Entry 4O5R (X-ray diffraction, 3.33 A resolution); this record covers chains B and C of the 5 polymer chains in the assembly.

# Chain B (and C)
Molecule: AhpC component, subunit of alkylhydroperoxide reductase
Organism: Escherichia coli
Notes: EC 1.8.1.-, 1.11.1.15; chain C of this document is another copy of the same molecule, construct and numbering; everything in this record applies to it too
Reference sequence: C6EK89 (C6EK89_ECOBD); residue numbers follow UniProt; this construct covers 1-187
Chain sequence (187 residues; each row starts with the number of its first residue):
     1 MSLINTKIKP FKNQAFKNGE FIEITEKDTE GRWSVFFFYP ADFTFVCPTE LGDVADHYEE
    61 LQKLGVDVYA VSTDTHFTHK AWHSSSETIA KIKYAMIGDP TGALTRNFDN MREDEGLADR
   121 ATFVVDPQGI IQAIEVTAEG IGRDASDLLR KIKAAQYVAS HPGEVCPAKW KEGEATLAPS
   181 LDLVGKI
Unresolved in the structure: 167-187 (chain C: 168-187)

# Chain B / chain C interface
Contacting residue pairs (28):
  F21(B) - F45(C)  hydrophobic
  D42(B) - F77(C)
  F43(B) - F77(C)
  F43(B) - A81(C)  hydrophobic
  T44(B) - F77(C)
  F45(B) - F21(C)  hydrophobic
  F45(B) - F77(C)  hydrophobic
  D74(B) - T75(C)
  T75(B) - D74(C)
  T75(B) - L117(C)
  F77(B) - D42(C)
  F77(B) - F43(C)
  T78(B) - D74(C)
  T78(B) - T78(C)
  A81(B) - F43(C)  hydrophobic
  P100(B) - E115(C)
  P100(B) - G116(C)
  T101(B) - E113(C)
  T101(B) - D114(C)
  T101(B) - E115(C)
  T101(B) - G116(C)
  D114(B) - T101(C)
  E115(B) - P100(C)
  E115(B) - T101(C)
  G116(B) - P100(C)
  G116(B) - T101(C)
  L117(B) - T75(C)
  L117(B) - P100(C)  hydrophobic
Interface residues without a listed pair, chain B (18 interface residues in all): A41, E113
Interface residues without a listed pair, chain C (18 interface residues in all): A41, T44

# Overview
Chain B and chain C each contribute 18 residues to their interface.
Both chains are AhpC component, subunit of alkylhydroperoxide reductase (Escherichia coli). Entry 4O5R
(Crystal structure of Alkylhydroperoxide Reductase subunit C from E. coli) was determined by X-ray
diffraction, deposited together with 4O5Q and 4O5U.
